PDB entry 2GL0 | X-ray diffraction, 2.25 A resolution | chains A and C of the 6 polymer chains in the assembly

# Chain A (and C)
Protein: conserved hypothetical protein
Source organism: Pyrobaculum aerophilum
Notes: EC 2.7.1.20; chain C of this document is another copy of the same molecule, construct and numbering; everything in this record applies to it too
Reference sequence: Q8ZVF7 (Q8ZVF7_PYRAE); residues 4-167 here correspond to UniProt positions 1-164 (UniProt number = residue number - 3)
Sequence (167 residues; numbered 1 to 167; the number before each row is that of its first residue):
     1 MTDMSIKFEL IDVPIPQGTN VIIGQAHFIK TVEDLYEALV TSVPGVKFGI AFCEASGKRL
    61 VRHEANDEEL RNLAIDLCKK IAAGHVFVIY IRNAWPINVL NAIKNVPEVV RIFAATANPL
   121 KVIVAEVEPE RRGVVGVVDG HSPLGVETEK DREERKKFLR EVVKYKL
Unresolved in the structure: 1-4 (chain C: 1-5)
Sequence notes: cloning artifact (1-3)
Residues lining bound ligands:
  - adenosine (ADN), molecule 1: N20, W95, P96, I97, A115, T116, A117, N118, V163, Y165
  - adenosine (ADN), molecule 2: H27, F28, S56, H85

# How chain A and chain C interact
Pairs across the interface - 87 pairs, chain A then chain C:
  F8(A) - I6(C)  hydrophobic
  F8(A) - F8(C)  hydrophobic
  L10(A) - I6(C)  hydrophobic
  L10(A) - V127(C)  hydrophobic
  P96(A) - H27(C)
  I97(A) - H27(C)
  I97(A) - K30(C)
  I97(A) - P107(C)
  I97(A) - E108(C)
  L100(A) - H27(C)
  L100(A) - P107(C)
  N101(A) - N105(C)  hydrogen bond (side chain-backbone)
  N101(A) - P107(C)
  K104(A) - K104(C)  hydrogen bond (side chain-backbone)
  K104(A) - V106(C)  hydrogen bond (side chain-backbone)
  K104(A) - V109(C)  hydrogen bond (side chain-backbone)
  I112(A) - V110(C)
  I112(A) - R111(C)
  F113(A) - Q25(C)  hydrogen bond (backbone-side chain)
  F113(A) - R111(C)
  A115(A) - H27(C)
  A115(A) - V110(C)  hydrophobic
  T116(A) - H85(C)
  N118(A) - A55(C)
  N118(A) - S56(C)  hydrogen bond
  N118(A) - H85(C)
  P119(A) - R131(C)  hydrogen bond (backbone-side chain)
  L120(A) - R131(C)
  K121(A) - E128(C)
  I123(A) - A125(C)  hydrophobic
  V135(A) - V135(C)
  V137(A) - Q25(C)
  V137(A) - G133(C)
  V138(A) - V127(C)  hydrophobic
  V138(A) - R131(C)
  V138(A) - R132(C)
  D139(A) - Q25(C)
  D139(A) - A55(C)
  D139(A) - G84(C)
  D139(A) - H85(C)  salt bridge
  G140(A) - A55(C)
  G140(A) - R131(C)  hydrogen bond (backbone-side chain)
  H141(A) - A55(C)  hydrogen bond (backbone-backbone)
  H141(A) - R59(C)
  H141(A) - G84(C)
  H141(A) - E130(C)
  H141(A) - R131(C)
  S142(A) - R59(C)  hydrogen bond (backbone-side chain)
  S142(A) - A82(C)
  S142(A) - E130(C)  hydrogen bond (backbone-backbone)
  P143(A) - C53(C)  hydrophobic
  P143(A) - R59(C)
  P143(A) - A82(C)
  L144(A) - K58(C)
  L144(A) - R59(C)  hydrogen bond (backbone-backbone)
  G145(A) - R59(C)
  G145(A) - L60(C)
  G145(A) - V61(C)  hydrogen bond (backbone-backbone)
  V146(A) - V61(C)
  V146(A) - H63(C)
  V146(A) - I75(C)  hydrophobic
  V146(A) - K79(C)
  E147(A) - L60(C)
  E147(A) - V61(C)  hydrogen bond (backbone-backbone)
  E147(A) - R62(C)  salt bridge
  E147(A) - H63(C)  hydrogen bond (backbone-side chain)
  D151(A) - L60(C)
  D151(A) - R62(C)
  R152(A) - E64(C)  salt bridge
  E154(A) - K58(C)  salt bridge
  R155(A) - I29(C)
  R155(A) - V32(C)
  R155(A) - E33(C)  salt bridge
  R155(A) - R62(C)
  R155(A) - H63(C)
  R155(A) - E64(C)  salt bridge
  K156(A) - E33(C)
  F158(A) - I29(C)  hydrophobic
  L159(A) - I29(C)  hydrophobic
  L159(A) - K30(C)
  L159(A) - E33(C)
  R160(A) - E33(C)  salt bridge
  Y165(A) - F28(C)  hydrophobic
  Y165(A) - K30(C)
  K166(A) - E33(C)
  K166(A) - D34(C)  salt bridge
  K166(A) - E37(C)  salt bridge
Also at the interface, not in a pair above, chain A (41 interface residues in all): R111, A114, G136
Also at the interface, not in a pair above, chain C (46 interface residues in all): A26, E54, A83, V134

# Summary
The interface between chain A and chain C involves 41 residues on one side and 46 on the other, with 15
hydrogen bonds and 9 salt bridges. Polar pairs include D139(A)-H85(C), E147(A)-R62(C) and R152(A)-E64(C).
Chain A binds adenosine.
Chain A and chain C are both conserved hypothetical protein (Pyrobaculum aerophilum); the structure, Structure
of PAE2307 in complex with adenosine, was determined by X-ray diffraction together with 1WVQ from the same
study.
